3ID8 - chain A; structure by X-ray diffraction, 2.40 A resolution.

# Chain A
Protein: Glucokinase
Organism: Homo sapiens
Notes: EC 2.7.1.2
UniProt: P35557 (HXK4_HUMAN); residues 12-465 here = UniProt positions 12-465
Chain sequence (470 residues; each row starts with the number of its first residue; numbers below 1 keep their minus sign (Met-4 is residue -4)):
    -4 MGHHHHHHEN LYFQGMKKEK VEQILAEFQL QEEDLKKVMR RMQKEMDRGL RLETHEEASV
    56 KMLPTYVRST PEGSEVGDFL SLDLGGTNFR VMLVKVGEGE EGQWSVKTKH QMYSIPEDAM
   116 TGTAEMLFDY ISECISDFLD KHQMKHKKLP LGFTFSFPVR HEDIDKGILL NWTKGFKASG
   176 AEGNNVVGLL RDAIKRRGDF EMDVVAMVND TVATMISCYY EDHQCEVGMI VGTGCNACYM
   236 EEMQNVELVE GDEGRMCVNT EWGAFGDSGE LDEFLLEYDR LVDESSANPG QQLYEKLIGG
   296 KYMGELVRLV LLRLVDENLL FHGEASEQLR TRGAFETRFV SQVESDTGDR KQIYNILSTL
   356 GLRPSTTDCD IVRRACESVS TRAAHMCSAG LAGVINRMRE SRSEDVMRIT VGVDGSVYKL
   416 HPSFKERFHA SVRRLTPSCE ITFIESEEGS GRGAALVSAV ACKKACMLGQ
Unresolved in the structure: -4 to 4, 95-97, 458-465
Construct notes: expression tag (-4 to 11)
Curated features (UniProtKB/Swiss-Prot):
  - binding site (ATP): Asp78 to Asn83, Thr228, Gly295, Lys296, Thr332 to Ser336, Ser411 to Leu415
  - binding site (substrate): Ser151, Phe152, Thr168, Lys169, Asn204, Asp205, Asn231, Glu256, Glu290
  - natural variant: Val16 (V16E: In MODY2), Ile19 (I19N: In MODY2), Leu20 (L20P: In MODY2), Arg36 (R36W: In MODY2), Glu40 (E40K: In PNDM1), Arg43 (R43C: In PNDM1; R43H: In MODY2; R43S: In MODY2), Gly44 (G44S: In MODY2), His50 (H50D: In PNDM1), Ala53 (A53S: In MODY2), Tyr61 to Gln465 (deletion: In MODY2), Tyr61 (Y61S: In MODY2), Thr65 (T65I: In HHF3), 89 further natural variant entries in UniProt
  - mutagenesis: Ser64 (S64P: Increased glucokinase activity based on measure of catalytic efficiency. Increased affinity for glucose), Glu177 (E177K: Small change in glucokinase activity), Met197 (M197V: Increased glucokinase activity based on measure of catalytic efficiency. Increased affinity for glucose), Ile211 (I211F: Increased glucokinase activity based on measure of catalytic efficiency. Increased affinity for glucose), Tyr214 (Y214A: Increased glucokinase activity based on measure of catalytic efficiency. Increased affinity for glucose. No effect on affinity for ATP), Tyr215 (Y215A: Increased glucokinase activity based on measure of catalytic efficiency. Increased affinity for glucose. Loss of inhibition by GCKR. No effect on affinity for ATP), Glu256 (E256A: Inactive enzyme with no glucokinase activity), Lys414 (K414A: Small change in glucokinase activity), Ser453 (S453A: Increased glucokinase activity based on measure of catalytic efficiency. Increased affinity for glucose)
Ion coordination: Mg2+: Asp205 (together with AMP-PNP); K+: Met238, Val241, Val244, Gly246
Residues lining bound ligands:
  - AMP-PNP (ANP; phosphoaminophosphonic acid-adenylate ester): Gly80, Gly81, Lys169, Asp205, Ile225, Gly227, Thr228, Gly229, Cys230, Gly295, Lys296, Thr332, Arg333, Ser336, Gly410, Ser411, Val412, Leu415, His416
  - alpha-D-glucopyranose (GLC): Ser151, Phe152, Pro153, Thr168, Lys169, Asn204, Asp205, Thr206, Ile225, Gly229, Cys230, Asn231, Glu256, Gln287, Glu290
  - MRK (2-amino-4-fluoro-5-[(1-methyl-1H-imidazol-2-yl)sulfanyl]-N-(1,3-thiazol-2-yl)benzamide): Tyr61, Val62, Arg63, Ser64, Thr65, Pro66, Ile159, Met210, Ile211, Tyr214, Tyr215, Cys220, Glu221, Met235, Leu451, Val452, Val455, Ala456

# In short
Chain A binds alpha-D-glucopyranose, compound MRK and AMP-PNP. Met238, Val241, Val244 and Gly246 form the K+
site. From UniProt: 19 ATP-binding residues, 9 substrate-binding residues and 9 mutagenesis sites.
Chain A is Glucokinase (Homo sapiens); the structure, Ternary complex of human pancreatic glucokinase
crystallized with activator, glucose and AMP-PNP, was determined by X-ray diffraction, deposited together with
4NO7, 3IDH, 3FGU and 3F9M.
